8T6Q - chains B and D of the 12 polymer chains in the assembly; structure by electron microscopy, 3.50 A resolution.

== Chain B (and D) ==
Name: Venus-tagged CaMKII beta holoenzyme mutant
From: Aequorea victoria
Notes: chain D of this document is another copy of the same molecule, construct and numbering; everything in this record applies to it too
UniProt: chimeric construct of P42212, P08413: residues -251 to -15 from P42212 (GFP_AEQVI) positions 2-238 (UniProt number = residue number + 253); residues 1-542 from P08413 positions 1-542 (same numbers)
Chain sequence (815 residues; row label = number of the first residue in the row; numbers below 1 keep their minus sign (Met-272 is residue -272)):
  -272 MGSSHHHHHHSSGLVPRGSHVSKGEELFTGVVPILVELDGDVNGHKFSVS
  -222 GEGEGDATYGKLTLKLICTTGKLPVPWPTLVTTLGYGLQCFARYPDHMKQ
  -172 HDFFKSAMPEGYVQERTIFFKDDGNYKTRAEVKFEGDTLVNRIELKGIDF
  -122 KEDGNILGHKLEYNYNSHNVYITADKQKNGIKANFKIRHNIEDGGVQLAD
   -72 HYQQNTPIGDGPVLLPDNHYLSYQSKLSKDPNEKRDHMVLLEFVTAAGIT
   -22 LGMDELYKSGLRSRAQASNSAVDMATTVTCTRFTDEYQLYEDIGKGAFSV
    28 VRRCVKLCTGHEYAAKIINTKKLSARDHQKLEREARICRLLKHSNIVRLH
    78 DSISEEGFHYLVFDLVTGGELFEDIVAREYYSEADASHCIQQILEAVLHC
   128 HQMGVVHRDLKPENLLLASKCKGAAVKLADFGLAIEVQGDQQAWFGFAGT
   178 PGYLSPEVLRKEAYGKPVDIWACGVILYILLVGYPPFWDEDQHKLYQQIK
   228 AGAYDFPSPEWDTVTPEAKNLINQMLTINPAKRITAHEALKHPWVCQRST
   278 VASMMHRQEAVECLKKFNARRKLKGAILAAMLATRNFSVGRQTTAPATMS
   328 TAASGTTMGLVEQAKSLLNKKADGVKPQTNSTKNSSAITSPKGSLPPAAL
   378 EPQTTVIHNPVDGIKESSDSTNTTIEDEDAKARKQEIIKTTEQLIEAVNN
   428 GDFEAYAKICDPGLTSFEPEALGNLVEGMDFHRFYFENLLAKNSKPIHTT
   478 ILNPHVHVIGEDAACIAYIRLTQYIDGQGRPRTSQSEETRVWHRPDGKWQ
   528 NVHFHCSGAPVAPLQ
Unresolved in the structure: -272 to 407
Differences from the reference sequence: initiating methionine (-272); expression tag (-271 to -252); conflict Leu-207 (Phe46 in P42212), Leu-189 (Phe64 in P42212), Gly-188 (Ser65 in P42212), Leu-185 (Val68 in P42212), Ala-181 (Ser72 in P42212), Thr-100 (Met153 in P42212), Ala-90 (Val163 in P42212), Gly-78 (Ser175 in P42212), Tyr-50 (Thr203 in P42212), Lys-47 (Ala206 in P42212), Leu-22 (His231 in P42212); linker (-14 to 0); engineered mutation Ala287 (Thr in P08413), Ala306 (Thr in P08413), Ala307 (Thr in P08413)
UniProt features mapped onto this chain:
  - modified residue: Tyr-187 (Z: -2,3-didehydrotyrosine)

== Chain B / chain D interface ==
Pairs across the interface (12; chain B residue first):
  Pro473(B) with Asn465(D)
  Leu479(B) with Asn451(D)
  Leu498(B) with Ala448(D); Asn451(D)
  Gln500(B) with Phe458(D); Tyr462(D), hydrogen bond
  Ile502(B) with Asn465(D)
  Arg507(B) with Gln542(D)
  Pro508(B) with Leu466(D), hydrophobic
  Thr510(B) with Glu447(D), hydrogen bond (side chain-backbone); Leu449(D)
  Gln512(B) with Asn451(D), hydrogen bond
Also at the interface, not in a pair above, chain B (12 interface residues in all): His475, Thr477, Ser511
Also at the interface, not in a pair above, chain D (12 interface residues in all): Leu452, Asp457, Phe461

== Overview ==
Chain B and chain D each contribute 12 residues to their interface; the contacts include 3 hydrogen bonds.
Polar pairs include Gln500(B)-Tyr462(D), Thr510(B)-Glu447(D) and Gln512(B)-Asn451(D).
Both chains are Venus-tagged CaMKII beta holoenzyme mutant (Aequorea victoria). Entry 8T6Q (Cryo-EM structure
of dodecameric CaMKII beta holoenzyme T287A T306A T307A) was determined by electron microscopy (same
publication as 8SYG, 8T6K, 8T15, 8T17 and 8T18).
